PDB entry 6WRY | X-ray diffraction, 2.80 A resolution | chain A

# Chain A
Molecule: Inositol polyphosphate 1-phosphatase
Organism: Bos taurus
Notes: EC 3.1.3.57
Reference sequence: P21327 (INPP_BOVIN); numbering as in UniProt (aligned over 2-389)
Chain sequence (389 residues; row label = number of the first residue in the row):
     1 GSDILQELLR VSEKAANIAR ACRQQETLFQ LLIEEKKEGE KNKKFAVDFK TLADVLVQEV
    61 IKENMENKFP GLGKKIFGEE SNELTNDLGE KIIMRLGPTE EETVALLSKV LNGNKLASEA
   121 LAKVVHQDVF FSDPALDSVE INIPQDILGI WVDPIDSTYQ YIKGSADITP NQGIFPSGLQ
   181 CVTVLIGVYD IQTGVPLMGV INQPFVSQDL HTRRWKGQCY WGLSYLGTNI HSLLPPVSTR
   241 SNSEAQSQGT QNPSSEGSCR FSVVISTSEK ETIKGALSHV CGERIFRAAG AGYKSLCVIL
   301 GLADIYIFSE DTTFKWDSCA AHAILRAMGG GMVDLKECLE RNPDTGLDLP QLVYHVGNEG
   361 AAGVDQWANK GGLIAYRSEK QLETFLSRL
Not modelled in the structure: 32-47, 238-261, 274-283, 341-348, 359-365
Differences from the reference sequence: expression tag (1); conflict L84 (Phe in P21327)
UniProt features mapped onto this chain:
  - binding site (Li(+)): D54, E80
  - binding site (Mg(2+)): E79, D153, I155, D317
  - binding site (1D-myo-inositol 1,4-bisphosphate): D156, S157, T158, S268, K270, G290, A291, K294, T312
  - modified residue: S318 (Phosphoserine)
  - mutagenesis: D54 (D54A: Does not alter affinity for 1D-myo-inositol 1,3,4-trisphosphate. Decreases about 100-fold Li(+) sensitivity. Loss of inositol polyphosphate 1-phosphatase activity)
Ion coordination: Gd ion site 1: E26, E66; Gd ion site 2: D54, E79, E80; Gd ion site 3 near E140 (its only coordinating residue here); Gd ion site 4: D153, D156, D317 (together with sulfate ion)
What the authors report for this chain:
  - Gd ion coordination: D54, E80, D153, D156, D317
  - catalytic residues: D54, E80
  - catalytic residues: T158 (proposed by the authors, not directly observed)

# In short
The Gd ion site 1 is built by E26 and E66. Curated annotation (UniProt) lists Li+-binding residues D54 and
E80, 4 Mg2+-binding residues, 9 residues binding 1D-myo-inositol 1,4-bisphosphate and one mutagenesis site.
The paper reports catalytic residues D54, E80 and T158; Gd ion coordination by D54, E80 and D153 among others.
Chain A is Inositol polyphosphate 1-phosphatase (Bos taurus); the structure, Crystal structure of inositol
polyphosphate 1-phosphatase INPP1 in complex gadolinium after addition of inositol 1,3,4-trisphosphate at ...,
was determined by X-ray diffraction together with 6X25, 7KIO, 7KIR, 6WRO and 6WRR from the same study.
